PDB entry 5DWS | X-ray diffraction, 1.65 A resolution | chains B and D of the 8 polymer chains in the assembly

Chain B (and D):
Name: txnip
Notes: chain D of this document is another copy of the same molecule, construct and numbering; everything in this record applies to it too
Chain sequence (14 residues; row label = number of the first residue in the row):
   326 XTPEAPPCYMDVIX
Disordered / not traced: 326-328
Modified residues: ACE (acetyl group) at position 326; NH2 (amino group) at position 339

How chain B and chain D interact:
Pairs across the interface - 5 pairs, chain B then chain D:
  Ala330(B) with Met335(D), hydrophobic
  Cys333(B) with Cys333(D), disulfide
  Met335(B) with Ala330(D), hydrophobic
  Asp336(B) with Cys333(D), hydrogen bond; Asp336(D)
Also at the interface, not in a pair above, chain B (5 interface residues in all): Pro332
Disulfides between the chains: Cys333(B)-Cys333(D)

Summary:
5 residues of chain B and 4 residues of chain D are in contact, with 1 disulfide bond and 1 hydrogen bond. Its
one hydrogen-bonded contact is Asp336(B)-Cys333(D).
Chain B and chain D are both txnip; the structure, Crystal Structure of ITCH WW3 domain in complex with TXNIP
peptide, was determined by X-ray diffraction.
